8B7C - chains C and D of the 6 polymer chains in the assembly; structure by X-ray diffraction, 1.90 A resolution.

[Chain C]
Molecule: Tubulin alpha-1B chain
Source organism: Bos taurus
UniProt: P81947 (TBA1B_BOVIN); residue numbers follow UniProt; this construct covers 1-451
Chain sequence (451 residues; numbered 1 to 451; the number before each row is that of its first residue):
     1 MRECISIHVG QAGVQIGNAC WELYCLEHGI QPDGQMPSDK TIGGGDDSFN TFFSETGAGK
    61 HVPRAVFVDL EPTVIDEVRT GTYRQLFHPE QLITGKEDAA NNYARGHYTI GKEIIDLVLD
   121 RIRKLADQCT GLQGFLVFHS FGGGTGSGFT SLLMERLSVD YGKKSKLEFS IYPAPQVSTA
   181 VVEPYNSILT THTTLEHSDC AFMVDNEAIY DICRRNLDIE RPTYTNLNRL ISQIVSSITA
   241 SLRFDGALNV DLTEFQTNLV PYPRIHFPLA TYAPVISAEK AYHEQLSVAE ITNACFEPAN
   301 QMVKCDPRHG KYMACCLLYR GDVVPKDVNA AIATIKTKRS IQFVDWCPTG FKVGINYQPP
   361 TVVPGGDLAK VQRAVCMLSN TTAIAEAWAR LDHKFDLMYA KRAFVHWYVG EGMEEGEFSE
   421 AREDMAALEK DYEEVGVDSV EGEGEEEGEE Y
Disordered / not traced: 441-451
Bound ions: Ca2+: Asp39, Thr41, Gly44, Glu55
Ligand contacts: GTP (guanosine-5'-triphosphate): Gly10, Gln11, Ala12, Gln15, Ile16, Asp69, Asp98, Ala99, Ala100, Asn101, Ser140, Gly142, Gly143, Gly144, Thr145, Gly146, Ile171, Pro173, Val177, Ser178, Thr179, Glu183, Asn206, Tyr224, Leu227, Asn228, Ile231

[Chain D]
Molecule: Tubulin beta-2B chain
Source organism: Bos taurus
UniProt: Q6B856 (TBB2B_BOVIN); the author numbering skips numbers that UniProt does not, so the offset changes along the chain: 1-42 = UniProt 1-42; 45-360 = UniProt 43-358; 369-455 = UniProt 359-445
Chain sequence (445 residues; numbered 1 to 455; 10 numbers in that range are skipped by the numbering (no residue carries them; nothing is unmodelled there); the number before each row is that of its first residue):
     1 MREIVHIQAG QCGNQIGAKF WEVISDEHGI DPTGSYHGDS DL
    45 QLERINVYYN EATGNKYVPR AILVDLEPGT MDSVRSGPFG QIFRPDNFVF GQSGAGNNWA
   105 KGHYTEGAEL VDSVLDVVRK ESESCDCLQG FQLTHSLGGG TGSGMGTLLI SKIREEYPDR
   165 IMNTFSVMPS PKVSDTVVEP YNATLSVHQL VENTDETYCI DNEALYDICF RTLKLTTPTY
   225 GDLNHLVSAT MSGVTTCLRF PGQLNADLRK LAVNMVPFPR LHFFMPGFAP LTSRGSQQYR
   285 ALTVPELTQQ MFDSKNMMAA CDPRHGRYLT VAAIFRGRMS MKEVDEQMLN VQNKNSSYFV
   345 EWIPNNVKTA VCDIPP
   369 RGLKMSATFI GNSTAIQELF KRISEQFTAM FRRKAFLHWY TGEGMDEMEF TEAESNMNDL
   429 VSEYQQYQDA TADEQGEFEE EEGEDEA
Disordered / not traced: 281-285, 442-455
Bound ions: Mg2+: Gln11 (together with GDP)
Ligand contacts:
  - GDP (guanosine-5'-diphosphate): Gly10, Gln11, Cys12, Gln15, Ile16, Asp69, Ala99, Asn101, Ser140, Gly142, Gly143, Gly144, Thr145, Gly146, Val171, Pro173, Val177, Ser178, Glu183, Asn206, Leu209, Tyr224, Leu227, Asn228, Val231
  - PWC ([(1S,2R,3S,5S,6S,16E,18E,20R,21S)-11-chloranyl-12,20-dimethoxy-2,5,9,16-tetramethyl-21-oxidanyl-8,23-bis(oxidanylidene)-4,24-dioxa-9,22-diazatetracyclo[19.3.1.110,14.03,5]hexacosa-10(26),11,13,16,18-pentaen-6-yl] 4-[2-(2-azanylhydrazinyl)ethyl]benzoate): Ala99, Gly100, Asn101, Asn102, Lys105, Asp179, Thr180, Val181, Val182, Phe404, Trp407, Tyr408
Curated features (UniProtKB/Swiss-Prot):
  - motif: Met1 to Ile4 (MREI motif)
  - binding site (GTP): Gln11, Glu71, Ser140, Gly144, Thr145, Gly146, Asn206, Asn228
  - binding site (Mg(2+)): Glu71
  - modified residue: Ser40 (Phosphoserine), Thr57 (Phosphothreonine), Lys60 (N6-acetyllysine), Ser174 (Phosphoserine), Thr287 (Phosphothreonine), Thr292 (Phosphothreonine), Arg320 (Omega-N-methylarginine), Glu448 (5-glutamyl polyglutamate)
  - cross-link (Glycyl lysine isopeptide (Lys-Gly)): Lys60 (interchain with G-Cter in ubiquitin), Lys326 (interchain with G-Cter in ubiquitin)
What the authors report for this chain:
  - binding site for PWC: Gly100, Asn101, Asn102, Lys105, Val181

[Chain C / chain D interface]
Contacting residue pairs (54; chain C residue first):
  Gln11(C) - Gln247(D)  hydrogen bond
  Lys96(C) - Arg2(D)
  Lys96(C) - Asp130(D)  salt bridge
  Lys96(C) - Cys131(D)
  Glu97(C) - Arg2(D)  salt bridge
  Glu97(C) - Cys131(D)
  Glu97(C) - Arg164(D)  salt bridge
  Asp98(C) - Lys254(D)  salt bridge
  Ala100(C) - Arg253(D)
  Ala100(C) - Lys254(D)
  Ala100(C) - Val257(D)
  Asn101(C) - Lys254(D)
  Arg105(C) - Arg253(D)
  Pro175(C) - Asn349(D)
  Ser178(C) - Lys352(D)  hydrogen bond
  Thr179(C) - Gln247(D)
  Thr179(C) - Leu248(D)
  Thr179(C) - Asn258(D)  hydrogen bond (backbone-side chain)
  Ala180(C) - Asn258(D)
  Ala180(C) - Lys352(D)
  Val181(C) - Asn258(D)  hydrogen bond (backbone-side chain)
  Val181(C) - Ile347(D)  hydrophobic
  Tyr210(C) - Asp329(D)
  Glu220(C) - Lys326(D)
  Arg221(C) - Met325(D)  hydrogen bond
  Arg221(C) - Asp329(D)  salt bridge
  Tyr224(C) - Gln247(D)
  Lys394(C) - Asn349(D)  hydrogen bond
  Leu397(C) - Glu345(D)
  Leu397(C) - Trp346(D)
  Leu397(C) - Pro348(D)  hydrophobic
  Leu397(C) - Ala440(D)  hydrophobic
  Met398(C) - Trp346(D)  hydrogen bond (backbone-backbone)
  Met398(C) - Pro348(D)
  Lys401(C) - Phe262(D)
  Lys401(C) - Trp346(D)
  Lys401(C) - Ala438(D)
  Lys401(C) - Thr439(D)  hydrogen bond (side chain-backbone)
  Arg402(C) - Phe262(D)
  Ala403(C) - Pro261(D)
  Ala403(C) - Phe262(D)  hydrophobic
  Phe404(C) - Val257(D)
  Phe404(C) - Asn258(D)
  Phe404(C) - Val260(D)
  Phe404(C) - Pro261(D)  hydrogen bond (backbone-backbone)
  Phe404(C) - Thr314(D)
  Phe404(C) - Ile347(D)  hydrophobic
  His406(C) - Val260(D)  hydrogen bond (side chain-backbone)
  His406(C) - Pro261(D)
  His406(C) - Phe262(D)
  His406(C) - Pro263(D)
  Trp407(C) - Ala256(D)
  Trp407(C) - Val257(D)
  Trp407(C) - Val260(D)  hydrogen bond (side chain-backbone)
Also at the interface, not in a pair above, chain C (27 interface residues in all): Val182, Glu411
Also at the interface, not in a pair above, chain D (30 interface residues in all): Asp251, Asn350

[In short]
27 residues of chain C and 30 residues of chain D are in contact; the contacts include 11 hydrogen bonds and 5
salt bridges. Among the polar pairs are Lys96(C)-Asp130(D), Glu97(C)-Arg2(D) and Glu97(C)-Arg164(D). Chain C
binds GTP. The paper reports a binding site for PWC at Gly100(D), Asn101(D) and Asn102(D) among others.
Here chain C is Tubulin alpha-1B chain and chain D is Tubulin beta-2B chain, both from Bos taurus. Entry 8B7C
(Tubulin-maytansinoid-12 complex) was determined by X-ray diffraction, deposited together with 8B7A and 8B7B.
